5ZHE - chains A and B; structure by X-ray diffraction, 2.18 A resolution.

Chain A (and B):
Protein: Ditrans, polycis-undecaprenyl-diphosphate synthase ((2E, 6E)-farnesyl-diphosphate specific)
Source organism: Escherichia coli K-12
Notes: EC 2.5.1.31; chain B of this document is another copy of the same molecule, construct and numbering; everything in this record applies to it too
UniProtKB: P60472 (UPPS_ECOLI); numbering as in UniProt (aligned over 1-253)
Sequence (253 residues; row label = number of the first residue in the row):
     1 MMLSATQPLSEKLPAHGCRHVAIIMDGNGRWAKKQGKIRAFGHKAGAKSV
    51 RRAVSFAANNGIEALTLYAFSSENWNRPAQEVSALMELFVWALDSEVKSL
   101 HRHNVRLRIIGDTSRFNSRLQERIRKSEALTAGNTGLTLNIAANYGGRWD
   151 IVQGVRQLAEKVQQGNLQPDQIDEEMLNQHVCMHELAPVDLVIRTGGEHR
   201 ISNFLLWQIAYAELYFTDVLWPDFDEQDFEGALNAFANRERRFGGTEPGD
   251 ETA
Unresolved in the structure: 1-13, 72-91, 240-253 (chain B: 1-16, 72-90, 165-167, 239-253)
Swiss-Prot annotation at these positions:
  - active site: Asp26, Asn74 (Proton acceptor)
  - binding site (substrate): Asp26 to Arg30, Trp31, Arg39, His43, Ser71 to Glu73, Trp75, Arg77, Arg194, Arg200 to Ser202
  - binding site (Mg(2+)): Asp26, His199, Glu213
  - binding site (isopentenyl diphosphate): Glu213
  - site: Ala69 (Required for continued chain elongation), Leu137 (Important for determining product length)

Chain A / chain B interface:
Residue-residue contacts - 65 pairs, chain A then chain B:
  Arg148(A) - Glu174(B)
  Arg148(A) - Trp207(B)  hydrogen bond (side chain-backbone)
  Arg148(A) - Ala210(B)
  Trp149(A) - Glu174(B)  hydrogen bond (backbone-side chain)
  Ile151(A) - Trp207(B)  hydrophobic
  Val152(A) - Ile172(B)
  Val152(A) - Glu174(B)
  Val155(A) - Val155(B)  hydrophobic
  Arg156(A) - Pro169(B)
  Arg156(A) - Asp170(B)
  Arg156(A) - Ile172(B)  hydrogen bond (side chain-backbone)
  Arg156(A) - Asp173(B)
  Ala159(A) - Val162(B)
  Ala159(A) - Pro169(B)
  Glu160(A) - Pro169(B)
  Val162(A) - Ala159(B)
  Val162(A) - Val162(B)  hydrophobic
  Val162(A) - Gln163(B)
  Gln163(A) - Gln168(B)
  Gln163(A) - Pro169(B)
  Gln168(A) - Gln163(B)  hydrogen bond
  Pro169(A) - Arg156(B)
  Pro169(A) - Ala159(B)
  Pro169(A) - Glu160(B)
  Pro169(A) - Gln163(B)
  Ile172(A) - Val152(B)
  Ile172(A) - Arg156(B)
  Ile172(A) - Ala159(B)  hydrophobic
  Glu174(A) - Arg148(B)
  Glu174(A) - Trp149(B)  hydrogen bond (side chain-backbone)
  Glu174(A) - Val152(B)
  Leu177(A) - Ile151(B)  hydrophobic
  Leu177(A) - Val155(B)  hydrophobic
  Asn178(A) - Arg148(B)
  His199(A) - Ala212(B)
  His199(A) - Glu213(B)
  His199(A) - Leu214(B)  hydrogen bond (backbone-backbone)
  Arg200(A) - Tyr211(B)  hydrogen bond (side chain-backbone)
  Arg200(A) - Ala212(B)
  Arg200(A) - Glu213(B)
  Ile201(A) - Ala210(B)
  Ile201(A) - Leu214(B)  hydrophobic
  Ser202(A) - Ala210(B)  hydrogen bond (backbone-backbone)
  Asn203(A) - Ala210(B)  hydrogen bond (backbone-backbone)
  Asn203(A) - Tyr211(B)  hydrogen bond
  Leu206(A) - Leu206(B)
  Leu206(A) - Ala210(B)  hydrophobic
  Trp207(A) - Arg148(B)  hydrogen bond (backbone-side chain)
  Trp207(A) - Ile151(B)  hydrophobic
  Trp207(A) - Val152(B)  hydrophobic
  Gln208(A) - Arg148(B)
  Ala210(A) - Arg148(B)
  Ala210(A) - Ile201(B)
  Ala210(A) - Ser202(B)  hydrogen bond (backbone-backbone)
  Ala210(A) - Asn203(B)  hydrogen bond (backbone-backbone)
  Tyr211(A) - Arg148(B)
  Tyr211(A) - Arg200(B)  hydrogen bond (backbone-side chain)
  Tyr211(A) - Asn203(B)  hydrogen bond
  Ala212(A) - His199(B)
  Ala212(A) - Arg200(B)
  Glu213(A) - His199(B)  salt bridge
  Glu213(A) - Arg200(B)  salt bridge
  Leu214(A) - His199(B)  hydrogen bond (backbone-backbone)
  Phe216(A) - Phe216(B)  hydrophobic
  Arg239(A) - Arg200(B)
Other interface residues (no listed pair), chain A (33 interface residues in all): Asp170, Asp173
Other interface residues (no listed pair), chain B (32 interface residues in all): Leu177, Gln208, Ile209

Summary:
Chain A and chain B form an interface of 33 and 32 residues respectively, with 16 hydrogen bonds and 2 salt
bridges. Polar pairs include Glu213(A)-His199(B), Glu213(A)-Arg200(B) and Arg148(A)-Trp207(B).
Chain A and chain B are both Ditrans, polycis-undecaprenyl-diphosphate synthase ((2E, 6E)-farnesyl-diphosphate
specific) (Escherichia coli K-12); the structure, Structure of E. coli undecaprenyl diphosphate synthase in
complex with bph-981, was determined by X-ray diffraction, deposited together with 5ZLF and 5ZE6.
